Entry 6ANQ (X-ray diffraction, 2.59 A resolution); this record covers chains A and B of the 4 polymer chains in the assembly.

# Chain A
Molecule: HIV-1 reverse transcriptase P66 subunit
From: Human immunodeficiency virus type 1 group M subtype B (isolate BH10)
Notes: EC 2.7.7.49, 2.7.7.7
Reference sequence: P03366 (POL_HV1B1); residues 1-554 here correspond to UniProt positions 600-1153 (UniProt number = residue number + 599)
Chain sequence (556 residues; each row starts with the number of its first residue; numbers below 1 keep their minus sign (Met-1 is residue -1)):
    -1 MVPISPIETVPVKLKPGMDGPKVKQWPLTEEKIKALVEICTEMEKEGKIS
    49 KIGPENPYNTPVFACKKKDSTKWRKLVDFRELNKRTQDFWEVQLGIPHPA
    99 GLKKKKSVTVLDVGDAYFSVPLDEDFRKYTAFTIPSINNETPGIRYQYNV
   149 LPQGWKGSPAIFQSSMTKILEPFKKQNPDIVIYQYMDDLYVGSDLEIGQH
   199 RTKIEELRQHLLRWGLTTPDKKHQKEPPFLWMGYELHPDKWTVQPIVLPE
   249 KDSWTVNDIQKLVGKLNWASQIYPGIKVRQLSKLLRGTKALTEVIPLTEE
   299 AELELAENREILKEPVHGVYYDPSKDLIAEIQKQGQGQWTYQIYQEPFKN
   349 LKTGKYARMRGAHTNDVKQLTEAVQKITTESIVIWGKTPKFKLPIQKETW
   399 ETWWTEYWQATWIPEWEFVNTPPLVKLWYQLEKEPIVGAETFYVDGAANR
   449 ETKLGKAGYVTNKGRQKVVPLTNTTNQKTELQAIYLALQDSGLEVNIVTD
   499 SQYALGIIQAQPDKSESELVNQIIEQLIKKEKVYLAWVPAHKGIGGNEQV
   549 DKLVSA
Unresolved in the structure: 554
Differences from the reference sequence: initiating methionine (-1); expression tag (0); engineered mutation Cys63 (Ile662 in P03366), Ser280 (Cys879 in P03366)
Curated features (UniProtKB/Swiss-Prot):
  - region: Phe227 to His235 (RT 'primer grip')
  - motif: Trp398 to Trp414 (Tryptophan repeat motif)
  - binding site (Mg(2+)): Asp110, Asp185, Asp186, Asp443, Glu478, Asp498, Asp549
  - site: Trp401 (Essential for RT p66/p51 heterodimerization), Trp414 (Essential for RT p66/p51 heterodimerization), Phe440, Tyr441 (Cleavage)
Bound ions: Mg2+ site 1: Asp110, Val111, Asp185 (together with D4T); Mg2+ site 2: Asp443, Glu478, Asp498
Ligand contacts: D4T (2',3'-dehydro-2',3'-deoxy-thymidine 5'-triphosphate): Lys65, Arg72, Asp110, Val111, Gly112, Asp113, Ala114, Tyr115, Gln151, Met184, Asp185, Lys220

# Chain B
Molecule: HIV-1 reverse transcriptase P51 subunit
From: Human immunodeficiency virus type 1 group M subtype B (isolate BH10)
Notes: EC 2.7.7.49, 2.7.7.7
Reference sequence: P03366 (POL_HV1B1); residues 1-428 here correspond to UniProt positions 600-1027 (UniProt number = residue number + 599)
Chain sequence (444 residues; numbered -15 to 428; the number before each row is that of its first residue; numbers below 1 keep their minus sign (Met-15 is residue -15)):
   -15 MAHHHHHHALEVLFQGPISPIETVPVKLKPGMDGPKVKQWPLTEEKIKAL
    35 VEICTEMEKEGKISKIGPENPYNTPVFAIKKKDSTKWRKLVDFRELNKRT
    85 QDFWEVQLGIPHPAGLKKKKSVTVLDVGDAYFSVPLDEDFRKYTAFTIPS
   135 INNETPGIRYQYNVLPQGWKGSPAIFQSSMTKILEPFKKQNPDIVIYQYM
   185 DDLYVGSDLEIGQHRTKIEELRQHLLRWGLTTPDKKHQKEPPFLWMGYEL
   235 HPDKWTVQPIVLPEKDSWTVNDIQKLVGKLNWASQIYPGIKVRQLSKLLR
   285 GTKALTEVIPLTEEAELELAENREILKEPVHGVYYDPSKDLIAEIQKQGQ
   335 GQWTYQIYQEPFKNLKTGKYARMRGAHTNDVKQLTEAVQKITTESIVIWG
   385 KTPKFKLPIQKETWETWWTEYWQATWIPEWEFVNTPPLVKLWYQ
Unresolved in the structure: -15 to 3, 213-225
Differences from the reference sequence: initiating methionine (-15); expression tag (-14 to 0); engineered mutation Ser280 (Cys879 in P03366)
Curated features (UniProtKB/Swiss-Prot):
  - region: Phe227 to His235 (RT 'primer grip')
  - motif: Trp398 to Trp414 (Tryptophan repeat motif)
  - binding site (Mg(2+)): Asp110, Asp185, Asp186
  - site (Essential for RT p66/p51 heterodimerization): Trp401, Trp414

# How chain A and chain B interact
Residue-residue contacts (118; chain A residue first):
  Val8(A) - Glu53(B)
  Pro9(A) - Glu53(B)
  Gln85(A) - Glu53(B)  hydrogen bond (side chain-backbone)
  Asp86(A) - Lys20(B)  salt bridge
  Asp86(A) - Pro55(B)
  Phe87(A) - Pro52(B)
  Phe87(A) - Glu53(B)
  Trp88(A) - Lys20(B)
  Trp88(A) - Val21(B)
  Trp88(A) - Lys22(B)
  Trp88(A) - Pro52(B)  hydrogen bond (backbone-backbone)
  Trp88(A) - Asn54(B)
  Trp88(A) - Pro55(B)
  Trp88(A) - Asn57(B)
  Trp88(A) - Thr131(B)
  Trp88(A) - Arg143(B)
  Val90(A) - Pro140(B)
  Val90(A) - Gly141(B)  hydrogen bond (backbone-backbone)
  Val90(A) - Arg143(B)
  Leu92(A) - Pro133(B)  hydrophobic
  Leu92(A) - Asn137(B)
  Gly93(A) - Asn137(B)
  Ile94(A) - Asn137(B)
  Pro95(A) - Asn136(B)
  Pro95(A) - Asn137(B)
  His96(A) - Asn136(B)  hydrogen bond (backbone-side chain)
  Gly99(A) - Asn136(B)
  Leu100(A) - Asn136(B)
  Ala158(A) - Pro52(B)
  Ser162(A) - Pro52(B)
  Thr165(A) - Pro140(B)
  Glu169(A) - Lys49(B)  salt bridge
  Lys172(A) - Thr139(B)
  Val179(A) - Glu138(B)
  Ile180(A) - Glu138(B)
  Tyr181(A) - Asn136(B)  hydrogen bond
  Tyr181(A) - Glu138(B)
  Gln182(A) - Glu138(B)  hydrogen bond (backbone-backbone)
  Gln182(A) - Pro140(B)
  Arg358(A) - Glu396(B)  salt bridge
  Gln373(A) - Glu396(B)
  Gln373(A) - Thr397(B)  hydrogen bond
  Thr376(A) - Thr400(B)
  Thr376(A) - Trp401(B)
  Ile380(A) - Leu26(B)
  Ile380(A) - Thr27(B)
  Val381(A) - Pro25(B)  hydrophobic
  Val381(A) - Ile135(B)
  Val381(A) - Asn136(B)  hydrogen bond (backbone-backbone)
  Val381(A) - Asn137(B)
  Ile382(A) - Ile135(B)
  Ile382(A) - Asn136(B)
  Trp383(A) - Ile135(B)
  Gly384(A) - Thr27(B)
  Gly384(A) - Glu28(B)  hydrogen bond (backbone-backbone)
  Trp402(A) - Lys331(B)  hydrogen bond (backbone-side chain)
  Trp402(A) - His361(B)
  Trp402(A) - Thr362(B)
  Trp402(A) - Asp364(B)
  Tyr405(A) - Lys331(B)  hydrogen bond (backbone-side chain)
  Trp406(A) - Lys331(B)
  Trp406(A) - Asn418(B)  hydrogen bond
  Trp406(A) - Thr419(B)
  Trp406(A) - Pro420(B)  hydrophobic
  Trp406(A) - Pro421(B)
  Gln407(A) - Lys331(B)  hydrogen bond (backbone-side chain)
  Gln407(A) - Pro392(B)
  Gln407(A) - Ile393(B)
  Gln407(A) - Gln394(B)  hydrogen bond
  Gln407(A) - Val417(B)  hydrogen bond (side chain-backbone)
  Gln407(A) - Asn418(B)
  Ala408(A) - Asp364(B)
  Ala408(A) - Leu368(B)  hydrophobic
  Ala408(A) - Pro392(B)  hydrogen bond (backbone-backbone)
  Ala408(A) - Ile393(B)
  Thr409(A) - Asp364(B)  hydrogen bond (backbone-side chain)
  Trp410(A) - Thr362(B)  hydrogen bond (side chain-backbone)
  Trp410(A) - Asn363(B)
  Trp410(A) - Val365(B)  hydrophobic
  Trp410(A) - Trp401(B)  hydrophobic
  Trp410(A) - Tyr405(B)
  Pro412(A) - Trp401(B)  hydrophobic
  Pro433(A) - Asn255(B)
  Pro433(A) - Leu289(B)  hydrophobic
  Pro433(A) - Thr290(B)
  Ile434(A) - Thr290(B)
  Val435(A) - Thr290(B)
  Thr439(A) - Ala288(B)
  Thr439(A) - Leu289(B)  hydrogen bond (side chain-backbone)
  Tyr441(A) - Val254(B)
  Tyr441(A) - Gln258(B)  hydrogen bond
  Tyr441(A) - Thr286(B)
  Tyr441(A) - Lys287(B)  hydrogen bond (side chain-backbone)
  Tyr441(A) - Leu289(B)
  Val458(A) - Thr286(B)
  Thr459(A) - Thr286(B)
  Asn460(A) - Thr286(B)
  Asn460(A) - Lys287(B)
  Asn460(A) - Ala288(B)
  Asn494(A) - Leu289(B)
  Val496(A) - Leu289(B)  hydrophobic
  Gln500(A) - Leu422(B)
  Leu503(A) - Leu422(B)  hydrophobic
  Gln507(A) - Pro420(B)
  Tyr532(A) - Asn255(B)  hydrogen bond
  Tyr532(A) - Leu289(B)  hydrophobic
  Trp535(A) - Val423(B)  hydrophobic
  Val536(A) - Gln258(B)
  Pro537(A) - Gly262(B)
  Pro537(A) - Asn265(B)
  Lys540(A) - Asn265(B)  hydrogen bond
  Ile542(A) - Val261(B)  hydrophobic
  Ile542(A) - Leu283(B)  hydrophobic
  Gly543(A) - Leu283(B)  hydrogen bond (backbone-backbone)
  Gly543(A) - Gly285(B)
  Gly544(A) - Gly285(B)  hydrogen bond (backbone-backbone)
  Gly544(A) - Thr286(B)
  Gln547(A) - Thr286(B)
Interface residues without a listed pair, chain A (70 interface residues in all): Ile159, Gln161, Thr377, Thr386, Thr403, Glu432, Gly504, Ala534, Gly541
Interface residues without a listed pair, chain B (65 interface residues in all): Gln23, Gly51, Lys259, Ser280, Gly333, Gln334, Trp337

# Overview
Chain A and chain B form an interface of 70 and 65 residues respectively; the contacts include 25 hydrogen
bonds and 3 salt bridges. Polar pairs include Asp86(A)-Lys20(B), Glu169(A)-Lys49(B) and Arg358(A)-Glu396(B).
Bound to chain A: compound D4T.
Chain A is HIV-1 reverse transcriptase P66 subunit and chain B is HIV-1 reverse transcriptase P51 subunit,
both from Human immunodeficiency virus type 1 group M subtype B (isolate BH10); the structure, Structure of
HIV-1 reverse transcriptase (RT) ternary complex with a double stranded DNA and an incoming ..., was
determined by X-ray diffraction, deposited together with 6AMO, 6AN2, 6AN8, 6ASW, 6AVM and 6AVT.
